PDB entry 9BPG | electron microscopy, 3.30 A resolution | chains N and R of the 19 polymer chains in the assembly

# Chain N
Protein: ATP synthase subunit a
Organism: Artemia franciscana
Reference sequence: Q37708 (ATP6_ARTSF); residue numbers follow UniProt; this construct covers 1-219
Sequence (219 residues; each row starts with the number of its first residue):
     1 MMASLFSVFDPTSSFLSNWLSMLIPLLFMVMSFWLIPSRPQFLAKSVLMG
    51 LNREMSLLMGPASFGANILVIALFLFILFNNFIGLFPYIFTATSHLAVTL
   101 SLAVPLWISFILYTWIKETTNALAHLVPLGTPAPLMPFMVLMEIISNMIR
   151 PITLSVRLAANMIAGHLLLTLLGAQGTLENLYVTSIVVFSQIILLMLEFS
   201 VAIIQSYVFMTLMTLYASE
From the paper describing this entry:
  - catalytic residues: Arg150, Arg157 (proposed by the authors, not directly observed)
  - catalytic residues: Glu198, Glu219 (by similarity / conservation)

# Chain R
Protein: ATP synthase subunit f
Organism: Artemia franciscana
Sequence (119 residues; each row starts with the number of its first residue; numbering starts at 0):
     0 MGFGDYPAEYNPKVHGPYDPARFYGKADVPLGQVKLGELSQWLGRRNKNP
    50 QAVAAAVSRGWWRWQHKYVLPRKGGIAPYIQLIVGCSIFFYAINYGKMVA
   100 HRQRKYHCRKTHSISHSNI
Not modelled in the structure: 0-2, 107-118

# Chain N / chain R interface
Pairs across the interface - 44 pairs, chain N then chain R:
  Leu5(N) - His100(R)
  Ser7(N) - Lys96(R)
  Asp10(N) - Lys96(R)
  Ser13(N) - Ile92(R)
  Ser13(N) - Asn93(R)  hydrogen bond
  Ser14(N) - Ile92(R)
  Leu16(N) - Phe88(R)  hydrophobic
  Leu16(N) - Ile92(R)
  Ser17(N) - Ile92(R)
  Asn18(N) - Asn93(R)
  Leu20(N) - Phe88(R)  hydrophobic
  Leu20(N) - Phe89(R)
  Ser21(N) - Phe89(R)
  Ile24(N) - Cys85(R)  hydrophobic
  Ile24(N) - Phe89(R)  hydrophobic
  Leu27(N) - Trp60(R)
  Leu27(N) - Leu81(R)
  Leu27(N) - Cys85(R)  hydrophobic
  Phe28(N) - Tyr78(R)  hydrophobic
  Phe28(N) - Leu81(R)  hydrophobic
  Phe28(N) - Ile82(R)  hydrophobic
  Met31(N) - Trp60(R)  hydrogen bond
  Met31(N) - Trp61(R)  hydrophobic
  Met31(N) - Leu69(R)
  Phe33(N) - Tyr17(R)
  Phe33(N) - Asp18(R)
  Phe33(N) - Pro19(R)
  Phe33(N) - His65(R)
  Phe33(N) - Leu69(R)  hydrophobic
  Trp34(N) - Leu69(R)
  Ile36(N) - Arg71(R)
  Ser38(N) - Val68(R)  hydrogen bond (side chain-backbone)
  Ser38(N) - Pro70(R)  hydrogen bond (side chain-backbone)
  Arg39(N) - Arg71(R)  hydrogen bond (side chain-backbone)
  Arg39(N) - Lys72(R)
  Arg39(N) - Gly73(R)
  Pro40(N) - Val68(R)  hydrophobic
  Pro40(N) - Tyr78(R)
  Phe86(N) - Ile82(R)  hydrophobic
  Tyr88(N) - Ser86(R)
  Tyr88(N) - Phe89(R)
  Tyr88(N) - Tyr90(R)  hydrophobic
  Tyr88(N) - Met97(R)  hydrophobic
  Ile89(N) - Phe89(R)  hydrophobic
Interface residues without a listed pair, chain N (27 interface residues in all): Leu26, Met29, Ser32, Ile83
Interface residues without a listed pair, chain R (26 interface residues in all): Gln64

# In short
27 residues of chain N and 26 residues of chain R are in contact, with 5 hydrogen bonds. Polar pairs include
Ser13(N)-Asn93(R), Met31(N)-Trp60(R) and Ser38(N)-Val68(R). From the paper: catalytic residues Arg150(N),
Arg157(N) and Glu198(N) among others.
Chain N is ATP synthase subunit a and chain R is ATP synthase subunit f, both from Artemia franciscana; the
structure, Artemia franciscana ATP synthase FO domain, state 1, pH 7.0, was determined by electron microscopy,
deposited together with 9B0X and 9B3J.
